9C3W - chains A and B; structure by X-ray diffraction, 1.57 A resolution.

[Chain A (and B)]
Protein: BIS3 biphenyl synthase
From: Malus domestica
Notes: EC 2.3.1.177; chain B of this document is another copy of the same molecule, construct and numbering; everything in this record applies to it too
Reference sequence: K9MST3 (K9MST3_MALDO); numbering as in UniProt (aligned over 1-388)
Chain sequence (390 residues; row label = number of the first residue in the row; numbers below 1 keep their minus sign (Gly-1 is residue -1)):
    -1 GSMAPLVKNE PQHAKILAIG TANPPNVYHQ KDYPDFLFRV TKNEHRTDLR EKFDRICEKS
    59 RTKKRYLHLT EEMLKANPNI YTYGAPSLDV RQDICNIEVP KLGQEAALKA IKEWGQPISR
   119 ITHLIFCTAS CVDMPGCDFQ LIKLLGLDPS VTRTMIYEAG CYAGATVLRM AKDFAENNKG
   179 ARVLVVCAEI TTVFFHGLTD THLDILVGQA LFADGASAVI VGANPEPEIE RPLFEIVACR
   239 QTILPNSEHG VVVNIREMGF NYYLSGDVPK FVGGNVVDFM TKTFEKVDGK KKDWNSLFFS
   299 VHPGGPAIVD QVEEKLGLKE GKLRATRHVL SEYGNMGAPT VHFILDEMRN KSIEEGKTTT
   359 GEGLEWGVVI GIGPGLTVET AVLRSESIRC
Not modelled in the structure: -1 to 9 (chain B: -1 to 9, 388)
Sequence notes: expression tag (-1 to 0); engineered mutation Val251 (Ala in K9MST3)
Modified residues: Cys159 (3-sulfinoalanine; CSD)
Residues lining bound ligands:
  - A1AT9 ([(2R,3S,4R,5R)-5-(6-amino-9H-purin-9-yl)-4-hydroxy-3-(phosphonooxy)oxolan-2-yl]methyl (3R)-3-hydroxy-2,2-dimethyl-4-oxo-4-{[3-oxo-3-({2-[2-(2-phenyl-1,3-dioxolan-2-yl)acetamido]ethyl}amino)propyl]amino}butyl dihydrogen diphosphate): Lys50, Arg53, Ile54, Lys57, Ser58, Cys159, Glu187, Thr189, Phe192, Leu201, Asp202, Val205, Leu209, Phe210, Ala211, Val249, Val251, Tyr260, Leu262, Ser263, Gly264, Val266, Pro267, Gly302, Gly303, Pro304, Ala305, Ile306, Asn333, Met334, Gly335
  - (3R)-butane-1,3-diol (BU4): Tyr31, Arg63, Leu65, Thr189, Phe192, Phe193, Gly206, Gln207, Phe210

[How chain A and chain B interact]
Residue-residue contacts (94; chain A residue first):
  Pro84(A) - Glu255(B)
  Ser85(A) - Glu255(B)  hydrogen bond (backbone-side chain)
  Leu86(A) - Leu86(B)  hydrophobic
  Leu86(A) - Glu255(B)  hydrogen bond (backbone-side chain)
  Asp87(A) - Arg254(B)  salt bridge
  Asp87(A) - Glu255(B)  hydrogen bond (side chain-backbone)
  Gln90(A) - Ile253(B)  hydrogen bond (side chain-backbone)
  Asp91(A) - Arg254(B)  salt bridge
  Val130(A) - Glu156(B)
  Val130(A) - Ile253(B)
  Asp131(A) - Val251(B)
  Asp131(A) - Asn252(B)  hydrogen bond
  Met132(A) - Glu156(B)
  Met132(A) - Ala157(B)
  Met132(A) - Gly158(B)
  Met132(A) - Val250(B)
  Met132(A) - Val251(B)  hydrogen bond (backbone-backbone)
  Pro133(A) - Val249(B)
  Pro133(A) - Pro372(B)  hydrophobic
  Pro133(A) - Gly373(B)
  Phe137(A) - Ile241(B)  hydrophobic
  Phe137(A) - Glu246(B)
  Phe137(A) - Gly373(B)
  Gln138(A) - Glu246(B)
  Ile140(A) - Ile241(B)  hydrophobic
  Lys141(A) - Glu246(B)  salt bridge
  Pro147(A) - Thr240(B)
  Pro147(A) - Ile241(B)  hydrogen bond (backbone-backbone)
  Ser148(A) - Arg238(B)  hydrogen bond
  Ser148(A) - Gln239(B)
  Ser148(A) - Thr240(B)  hydrogen bond
  Val149(A) - Gln239(B)
  Thr150(A) - Arg167(B)
  Thr150(A) - Gln239(B)
  Arg151(A) - Arg167(B)  hydrogen bond (backbone-side chain)
  Arg151(A) - Met168(B)
  Arg151(A) - Gln239(B)  hydrogen bond (backbone-side chain)
  Arg151(A) - Ile241(B)
  Arg151(A) - Thr375(B)  hydrogen bond
  Thr152(A) - Arg167(B)  hydrogen bond
  Thr152(A) - Met168(B)
  Tyr155(A) - Tyr155(B)
  Glu156(A) - Val130(B)
  Glu156(A) - Met132(B)
  Ala157(A) - Met132(B)
  Gly158(A) - Met132(B)
  Arg167(A) - Thr150(B)
  Arg167(A) - Arg151(B)  hydrogen bond (side chain-backbone)
  Arg167(A) - Thr152(B)
  Met168(A) - Arg151(B)
  Met168(A) - Thr152(B)
  Asp171(A) - Phe172(B)
  Asp171(A) - Asn175(B)  hydrogen bond
  Asp171(A) - Asn176(B)  hydrogen bond
  Phe172(A) - Asp171(B)
  Phe172(A) - Phe172(B)  hydrophobic
  Glu174(A) - Asn175(B)  hydrogen bond
  Asn175(A) - Asp171(B)  hydrogen bond
  Asn175(A) - Glu174(B)  hydrogen bond
  Asn176(A) - Asp171(B)  hydrogen bond
  Arg238(A) - Ser148(B)  hydrogen bond
  Gln239(A) - Ser148(B)
  Gln239(A) - Val149(B)
  Gln239(A) - Thr150(B)
  Gln239(A) - Arg151(B)  hydrogen bond (side chain-backbone)
  Thr240(A) - Pro147(B)
  Thr240(A) - Ser148(B)  hydrogen bond
  Ile241(A) - Phe137(B)  hydrophobic
  Ile241(A) - Ile140(B)  hydrophobic
  Ile241(A) - Pro147(B)  hydrogen bond (backbone-backbone)
  Ile241(A) - Arg151(B)
  Glu246(A) - Phe137(B)
  Glu246(A) - Gln138(B)
  Glu246(A) - Lys141(B)  salt bridge
  Val249(A) - Pro133(B)
  Val250(A) - Met132(B)
  Val251(A) - Asp131(B)
  Val251(A) - Met132(B)  hydrogen bond (backbone-backbone)
  Asn252(A) - Asp131(B)  hydrogen bond
  Ile253(A) - Leu86(B)
  Ile253(A) - Gln90(B)  hydrogen bond (backbone-side chain)
  Ile253(A) - Val130(B)
  Arg254(A) - Asp87(B)  salt bridge
  Arg254(A) - Asp91(B)  salt bridge
  Glu255(A) - Pro84(B)
  Glu255(A) - Ser85(B)  hydrogen bond (side chain-backbone)
  Glu255(A) - Leu86(B)  hydrogen bond (side chain-backbone)
  Glu255(A) - Asp87(B)  hydrogen bond (backbone-side chain)
  Glu255(A) - Glu255(B)
  Pro372(A) - Met132(B)  hydrophobic
  Pro372(A) - Pro133(B)
  Gly373(A) - Pro133(B)
  Gly373(A) - Phe137(B)
  Thr375(A) - Arg151(B)  hydrogen bond
Also at the interface, not in a pair above, chain A (50 interface residues in all): Met153, Ile154, Tyr160, Lys170
Also at the interface, not in a pair above, chain B (51 interface residues in all): Ala127, Met153, Ile154, Tyr160, Lys170

[Summary]
Chain A and chain B form an interface of 50 and 51 residues respectively, with 31 hydrogen bonds and 6 salt
bridges. Polar contacts include Asp87(A)-Arg254(B), Asp91(A)-Arg254(B) and Lys141(A)-Glu246(B). Ligands of
chain A: (3R)-butane-1,3-diol and compound A1AT9.
Chain A and chain B are both BIS3 biphenyl synthase (Malus domestica); the structure, Crystal structure of
biphenyl synthase from Malus domestica complexed with diketide-CoA mimetics, was determined by X-ray
diffraction (same publication as 9C3X and 9C3Y).
